8Z9O - chains B and G of the 5 polymer chains in the assembly; structure by electron microscopy, 2.40 A resolution.

== Chain B ==
Molecule: Guanine nucleotide-binding protein G(I)/G(S)/G(T) subunit beta-1
Organism: Rattus norvegicus
UniProt: P54311 (GBB1_RAT); residues 3-340 here = UniProt positions 3-340
Chain sequence (338 residues; row label = number of the first residue in the row):
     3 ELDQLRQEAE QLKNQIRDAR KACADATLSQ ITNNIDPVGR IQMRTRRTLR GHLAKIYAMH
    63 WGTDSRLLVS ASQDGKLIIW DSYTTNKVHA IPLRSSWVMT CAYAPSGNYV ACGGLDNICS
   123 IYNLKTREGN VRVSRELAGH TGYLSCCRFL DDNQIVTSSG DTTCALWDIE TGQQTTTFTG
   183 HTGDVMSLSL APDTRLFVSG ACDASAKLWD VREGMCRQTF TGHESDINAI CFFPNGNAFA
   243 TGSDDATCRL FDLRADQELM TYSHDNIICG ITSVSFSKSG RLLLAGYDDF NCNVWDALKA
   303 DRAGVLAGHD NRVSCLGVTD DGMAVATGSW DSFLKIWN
Curated features (UniProtKB/Swiss-Prot):
  - modified residue: His-266 (Phosphohistidine)

== Chain G ==
Molecule: Guanine nucleotide-binding protein G(I)/G(S)/G(O) subunit gamma-2
Organism: Bos taurus
UniProt: P63212 (GBG2_BOVIN); numbering as in UniProt (aligned over 6-62)
Chain sequence (57 residues; each row starts with the number of its first residue):
     6 TASIAQARKL VEQLKMEANI DRIKVSKAAA DLMAYCEAHA KEDPLLTPVP ASENPFR

== Interface between chain B and chain G ==
Residue-residue contacts - 81 pairs, chain B then chain G:
  Glu-3(B) with Ile-9(G)
  Leu-7(B) with Ala-12(G), hydrophobic; Val-16(G)
  Ala-11(B) with Leu-19(G), hydrophobic
  Leu-14(B) with Val-16(G); Leu-19(G), hydrophobic; Lys-20(G)
  Gln-17(B) with Ala-23(G)
  Ile-18(B) with Leu-19(G), hydrophobic; Ala-23(G), hydrophobic
  Ala-21(B) with Arg-27(G)
  Cys-25(B) with Arg-27(G); Ile-28(G), hydrogen bond (side chain-backbone); Lys-29(G); Val-30(G), hydrogen bond (backbone-backbone)
  Ala-26(B) with Val-30(G), hydrophobic
  Asp-27(B) with Lys-29(G); Val-30(G); Ser-31(G)
  Ala-28(B) with Val-30(G); Ser-31(G), hydrogen bond (backbone-side chain)
  Leu-30(B) with Ala-34(G), hydrophobic
  Ile-33(B) with Ser-31(G); Ala-34(G), hydrophobic; Met-38(G)
  Thr-34(B) with Met-38(G)
  Ile-37(B) with Met-38(G), hydrophobic
  Val-40(B) with Leu-51(G), hydrophobic
  Met-45(B) with Leu-50(G), hydrophobic
  Arg-48(B) with Phe-61(G)
  Arg-49(B) with Pro-60(G); Phe-61(G), hydrogen bond (side chain-backbone)
  Ser-84(B) with Phe-61(G)
  Tyr-85(B) with Pro-60(G); Phe-61(G), hydrophobic
  Met-217(B) with Met-21(G), hydrophobic
  Cys-218(B) with Gln-18(G), hydrogen bond (backbone-side chain); Met-21(G); Glu-22(G)
  Arg-219(B) with Glu-22(G)
  Gln-220(B) with Glu-22(G), hydrogen bond (backbone-side chain)
  Thr-221(B) with Glu-22(G), hydrogen bond
  Phe-235(B) with Leu-37(G), hydrophobic; Tyr-40(G), hydrophobic; Cys-41(G), hydrophobic
  Pro-236(B) with Tyr-40(G), hydrophobic
  Asn-237(B) with Tyr-40(G)
  Ala-240(B) with Leu-37(G), hydrophobic
  Leu-252(B) with Leu-37(G), hydrophobic
  Asp-254(B) with Ala-33(G)
  Arg-256(B) with Arg-27(G); Ile-28(G), hydrogen bond (backbone-backbone); Asp-36(G), salt bridge
  Ala-257(B) with Ile-28(G); Val-30(G), hydrophobic
  Asp-258(B) with Ile-25(G); Arg-27(G), salt bridge
  Leu-261(B) with Leu-37(G), hydrophobic
  Ser-279(B) with Asp-48(G), hydrogen bond
  Lys-280(B) with Glu-47(G); Asp-48(G)
  Ser-281(B) with Tyr-40(G); Cys-41(G), hydrogen bond (side chain-backbone); His-44(G), hydrogen bond (side chain-backbone); Ala-45(G), hydrogen bond (side chain-backbone); Asp-48(G), hydrogen bond (backbone-side chain)
  Gly-282(B) with Cys-41(G)
  Arg-283(B) with Leu-51(G)
  Leu-284(B) with Leu-51(G), hydrophobic
  Leu-300(B) with Met-38(G), hydrophobic; Cys-41(G), hydrophobic
  Asp-323(B) with Pro-49(G)
  Gly-324(B) with Pro-49(G); Leu-50(G)
  Met-325(B) with Pro-49(G), hydrophobic; Leu-50(G); Val-54(G), hydrophobic; Glu-58(G); Pro-60(G)
  Ala-326(B) with Phe-61(G), hydrophobic
  Ile-338(B) with Phe-61(G), hydrophobic
Also at the interface, not in a pair above, chain B (58 interface residues in all): Leu-4, Glu-10, Lys-15, Arg-22, Ala-24, Ile-43, Trp-63, Val-320, Val-327, Asn-340
Also at the interface, not in a pair above, chain G (38 interface residues in all): Arg-13, Leu-15, Asp-26, Lys-32, Asn-59

== In short ==
Chain B and chain G form an interface of 58 and 38 residues respectively; the contacts include 13 hydrogen
bonds and 2 salt bridges. Among the polar pairs are Arg-256(B)/Asp-36(G), Asp-258(B)/Arg-27(G) and
Cys-25(B)/Ile-28(G).
Chain B is Guanine nucleotide-binding protein G(I)/G(S)/G(T) subunit beta-1 (Rattus norvegicus) and chain G is
Guanine nucleotide-binding protein G(I)/G(S)/G(O) subunit gamma-2 (Bos taurus); the structure, Cryo-EM
structure of human GPR4-Gs complex, was determined by electron microscopy together with 8Z9P from the same
study.
